PDB entry 2QMF | X-ray diffraction, 1.75 A resolution | chain A

[Chain A]
Molecule: Beta-secretase 1
Organism: Homo sapiens
Notes: EC 3.4.23.46; fragment: Extracellular domain, residues 55-447
UniProtKB: P56817 (BACE1_HUMAN); numbering as in UniProt (aligned over 55-447)
Chain sequence (395 residues; numbered 53 to 447; the number before each row is that of its first residue):
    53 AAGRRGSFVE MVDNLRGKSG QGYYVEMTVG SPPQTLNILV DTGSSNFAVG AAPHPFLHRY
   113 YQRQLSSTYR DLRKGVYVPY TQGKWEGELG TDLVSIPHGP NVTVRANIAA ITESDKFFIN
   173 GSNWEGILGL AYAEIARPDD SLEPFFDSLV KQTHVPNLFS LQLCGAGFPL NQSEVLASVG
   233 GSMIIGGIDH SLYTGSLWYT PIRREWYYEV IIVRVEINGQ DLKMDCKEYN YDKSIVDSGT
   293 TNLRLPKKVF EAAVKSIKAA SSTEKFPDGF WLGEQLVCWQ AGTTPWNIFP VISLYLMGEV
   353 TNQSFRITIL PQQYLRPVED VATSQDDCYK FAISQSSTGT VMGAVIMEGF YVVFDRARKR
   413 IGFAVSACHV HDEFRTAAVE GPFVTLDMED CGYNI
Disordered / not traced: 53-57
Construct notes: expression tag (53-54)
Swiss-Prot annotation at these positions:
  - active site: Asp93, Asp289
  - modified residue (N6-acetyllysine): Lys126, Lys275, Lys279, Lys285, Lys299, Lys300, Lys307
  - glycosylation (N-linked (GlcNAc...) asparagine): Asn153, Asn172, Asn223, Asn354
  - mutagenesis: Asp93 (D93N: Decreases beta-cleaved soluble APP production), Asp284 (D284N: Almost abolishes beta-cleaved soluble APP production)
Disulfides: Cys216-Cys420, Cys278-Cys443, Cys330-Cys380
Residues lining bound ligands:
  - CS9 (n'-{(1S,2R)-1-(3,5-difluorobenzyl)-2-hydroxy-2-[(2R,4R)-4-phenoxypyrrolidin-2-yl]ethyl}-5-methyl-N,N-dipropylisophthalamide): Ser71, Gly72, Gln73, Gly74, Leu91, Asp93, Gly95, Ser96, Val130, Pro131, Tyr132, Thr133, Gln134, Gly135, Lys168, Phe169, Ile171, Trp176, Ile179, Ile187, Arg189, Tyr259, Ile287, Asp289, Gly291, Thr292, Thr293, Arg296
  - d(-)-tartaric acid (TAR): Arg68, Asn89, His110, Arg111, Asn175, Leu228

[Overview]
Bound to chain A: d(-)-tartaric acid and compound CS9. Curated annotation (UniProt) lists active-site residues
Asp93 and Asp289 and 2 mutagenesis sites.
Chain A is Beta-secretase 1 (Homo sapiens); the structure, Structure of BACE Bound to SCH735310, was
determined by X-ray diffraction (same publication as 2QK5, 2QMD and 2QP8).
